8F1J - chains G and I of the 10 polymer chains in the assembly; structure by electron microscopy, 2.60 A resolution.

# Chain G
Protein: DNA-directed RNA polymerase subunit alpha
Source organism: Escherichia coli
Notes: EC 2.7.7.6
UniProtKB: P0A7Z4 (RPOA_ECOLI); residues 1-329 here = UniProt positions 1-329
Sequence (329 residues; numbered 1 to 329; the number before each row is that of its first residue):
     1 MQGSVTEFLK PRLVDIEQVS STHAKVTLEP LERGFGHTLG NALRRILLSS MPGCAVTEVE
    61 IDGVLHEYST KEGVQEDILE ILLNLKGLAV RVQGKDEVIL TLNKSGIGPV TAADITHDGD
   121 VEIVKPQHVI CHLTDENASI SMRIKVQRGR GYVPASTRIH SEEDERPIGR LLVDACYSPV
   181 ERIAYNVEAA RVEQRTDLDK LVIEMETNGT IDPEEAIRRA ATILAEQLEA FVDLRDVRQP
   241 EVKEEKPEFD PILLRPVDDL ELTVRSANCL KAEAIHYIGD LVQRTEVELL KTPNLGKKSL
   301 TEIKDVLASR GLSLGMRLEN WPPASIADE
Disordered / not traced: 1-3, 159-164, 235-329
Swiss-Prot annotation at these positions:
  - region: Glu162 to Glu165 (Required for interaction with Crp at class II promoters)
  - modified residue: Arg265 (ADP-ribosylarginine), Lys297 (N6-acetyllysine), Lys298 (N6-acetyllysine)
  - mutagenesis: Arg45 (R45C: In rpoA112; temperature-sensitive, blocks RNA polymerase assembly), Glu162 to Glu165 (5-fold decrease in CRP-class II promoter-dependent transcription), Glu165 (E165K: 5-fold decrease in CRP-class II promoter-dependent transcription), Arg191 (R191C: In rpoA101; temperature-sensitive)

# Chain I
Protein: DNA-directed RNA polymerase subunit beta
Source organism: Escherichia coli
Notes: EC 2.7.7.6
UniProtKB: P0A8V2 (RPOB_ECOLI); numbering as in UniProt (aligned over 1-1342)
Sequence (1342 residues; each row starts with the number of its first residue):
     1 MVYSYTEKKR IRKDFGKRPQ VLDVPYLLSI QLDSFQKFIE QDPEGQYGLE AAFRSVFPIQ
    61 SYSGNSELQY VSYRLGEPVF DVQECQIRGV TYSAPLRVKL RLVIYEREAP EGTVKDIKEQ
   121 EVYMGEIPLM TDNGTFVING TERVIVSQLH RSPGVFFDSD KGKTHSSGKV LYNARIIPYR
   181 GSWLDFEFDP KDNLFVRIDR RRKLPATIIL RALNYTTEQI LDLFFEKVIF EIRDNKLQME
   241 LVPERLRGET ASFDIEANGK VYVEKGRRIT ARHIRQLEKD DVKLIEVPVE YIAGKVVAKD
   301 YIDESTGELI CAANMELSLD LLAKLSQSGH KRIETLFTND LDHGPYISET LRVDPTNDRL
   361 SALVEIYRMM RPGEPPTREA AESLFENLFF SEDRYDLSAV GRMKFNRSLL REEIEGSGIL
   421 SKDDIIDVMK KLIDIRNGKG EVDDIDHLGN RRIRSVGEMA ENQFRVGLVR VERAVKERLS
   481 LGDLDTLMPQ DMINAKPISA AVKEFFGSSQ LSQFMDQNNP LSEITHKRRI SALGPGGLTR
   541 ERAGFEVRDV HPTHYGRVCP IETPEGPNIG LINSLSVYAQ TNEYGFLETP YRKVTDGVVT
   601 DEIHYLSAIE EGNYVIAQAN SNLDEEGHFV EDLVTCRSKG ESSLFSRDQV DYMDVSTQQV
   661 VSVGASLIPF LEHDDANRAL MGANMQRQAV PTLRADKPLV GTGMERAVAV DSGVTAVAKR
   721 GGVVQYVDAS RIVIKVNEDE MYPGEAGIDI YNLTKYTRSN QNTCINQMPC VSLGEPVERG
   781 DVLADGPSTD LGELALGQNM RVAFMPWNGY NFEDSILVSE RVVQEDRFTT IHIQELACVS
   841 RDTKLGPEEI TADIPNVGEA ALSKLDESGI VYIGAEVTGG DILVGKVTPK GETQLTPEEK
   901 LLRAIFGEKA SDVKDSSLRV PNGVSGTVID VQVFTRDGVE KDKRALEIEE MQLKQAKKDL
   961 SEELQILEAG LFSRIRAVLV AGGVEAEKLD KLPRDRWLEL GLTDEEKQNQ LEQLAEQYDE
  1021 LKHEFEKKLE AKRRKITQGD DLAPGVLKIV KVYLAVKRRI QPGDKMAGRH GNKGVISKIN
  1081 PIEDMPYDEN GTPVDIVLNP LGVPSRMNIG QILETHLGMA AKGIGDKINA MLKQQQEVAK
  1141 LREFIQRAYD LGADVRQKVD LSTFSDEEVM RLAENLRKGM PIATPVFDGA KEAEIKELLK
  1201 LGDLPTSGQI RLYDGRTGEQ FERPVTVGYM YMLKLNHLVD DKMHARSTGS YSLVTQQPLG
  1261 GKAQFGGQRF GEMEVWALEA YGAAYTLQEM LTVKSDDVNG RTKMYKNIVD GNHQMEPGMP
  1321 ESFNVLLKEI RSLGINIELE DE
Disordered / not traced: 1, 997-1009, 1342
Swiss-Prot annotation at these positions:
  - modified residue (N6-acetyllysine): Lys1022, Lys1200
  - mutagenesis: Ile561 (I561S: Resistant to antibiotics salinamide A and B), Ile569 (I569S: Resistant to antibiotics salinamide A and B), Ala665 (A665E: Resistant to antibiotics salinamide A and B), Asp675 (D675A/G: Resistant to antibiotics salinamide A and B), Asn677 (N677H/K: Resistant to antibiotics salinamide A and B), Leu680 (L680M: Resistant to antibiotics salinamide A and B), Glu813 (E813K: Disrupts the enzyme's active center)

# Chain G / chain I interface
Pairs across the interface (56; chain G residue first):
  Asn41(G) with Gly1215(I); Arg1216(I), hydrogen bond (side chain-backbone); Thr1217(I), hydrogen bond (side chain-backbone); Gly1218(I)
  Arg44(G) with Glu1083(I); Tyr1087(I); Gly1091(I)
  Arg45(G) with Glu1083(I), hydrogen bond (side chain-backbone); Asp1084(I), salt bridge; Gly1215(I), hydrogen bond (side chain-backbone); Arg1216(I)
  Leu65(G) with Ile873(I)
  His66(G) with Ile873(I); Gly874(I); Val928(I); Ile929(I)
  Glu67(G) with Lys1057(I), salt bridge
  Tyr68(G) with Tyr756(I); Ile831(I), hydrophobic; Ile929(I), hydrophobic; Lys1057(I)
  Thr70(G) with Ala729(I); Lys755(I)
  Lys71(G) with Asp728(I)
  Glu72(G) with Asp728(I); Lys958(I), salt bridge
  Gly73(G) with Asp728(I)
  Val74(G) with Asp728(I); Ala729(I), hydrogen bond (backbone-backbone)
  Gln75(G) with Val727(I); Ala729(I); Val771(I), hydrogen bond (side chain-backbone)
  Asp77(G) with Ala729(I); Lys755(I), salt bridge; Tyr756(I); Asn766(I)
  Glu80(G) with Met768(I)
  Leu83(G) with Arg694(I)
  Lys86(G) with Gln824(I)
  Thr134(G) with Val727(I), hydrogen bond (side chain-backbone); Leu773(I)
  Tyr152(G) with Gln824(I); Arg1059(I)
  Pro154(G) with Arg1059(I)
  Ser156(G) with Arg1059(I), hydrogen bond
  Arg166(G) with Glu876(I)
  Ile168(G) with Tyr872(I), hydrophobic; Ile873(I); Ala875(I), hydrophobic
  Asp174(G) with Asp826(I)
  Glu181(G) with Arg821(I), hydrogen bond (backbone-side chain)
  Arg182(G) with Asn1090(I), hydrogen bond (side chain-backbone)
  Ile183(G) with Gly1091(I)
  Ala184(G) with Asn1090(I)
  Tyr185(G) with Tyr1087(I); Gly1218(I)
Other interface residues (no listed pair), chain G (35 interface residues in all): Leu48, Ser49, Ser69, Glu76, Leu79, Asp135
Other interface residues (no listed pair), chain I (45 interface residues in all): Leu693, Tyr726, Ser730, Ser772, Glu820, Val823, Thr927, Ala1055, Val1056, Ile1082, Glu1089, Pro1093

# Summary
The interface between chain G and chain I involves 35 residues on one side and 45 on the other, with 10
hydrogen bonds and 4 salt bridges. Polar pairs include Arg45(G)-Asp1084(I), Glu67(G)-Lys1057(I) and
Glu72(G)-Lys958(I).
Here chain G is DNA-directed RNA polymerase subunit alpha and chain I is DNA-directed RNA polymerase subunit
beta, both from Escherichia coli. Entry 8F1J (SigN RNA polymerase early-melted intermediate bound to mismatch
DNA fragment dhsU36mm2 (-12A)) was determined by electron microscopy together with 8F1I and 8F1K from the same
study.
